Entry 5WO6 (X-ray diffraction, 3.31 A resolution); this record covers chain A.

# Chain A
Name: Transient receptor potential cation channel subfamily V member 6
From: Rattus norvegicus
UniProtKB: Q9R186 (TRPV6_RAT); residues 1-668 here correspond to UniProt positions 41-708 (UniProt number = residue number + 40)
Sequence (668 residues; row label = number of the first residue in the row):
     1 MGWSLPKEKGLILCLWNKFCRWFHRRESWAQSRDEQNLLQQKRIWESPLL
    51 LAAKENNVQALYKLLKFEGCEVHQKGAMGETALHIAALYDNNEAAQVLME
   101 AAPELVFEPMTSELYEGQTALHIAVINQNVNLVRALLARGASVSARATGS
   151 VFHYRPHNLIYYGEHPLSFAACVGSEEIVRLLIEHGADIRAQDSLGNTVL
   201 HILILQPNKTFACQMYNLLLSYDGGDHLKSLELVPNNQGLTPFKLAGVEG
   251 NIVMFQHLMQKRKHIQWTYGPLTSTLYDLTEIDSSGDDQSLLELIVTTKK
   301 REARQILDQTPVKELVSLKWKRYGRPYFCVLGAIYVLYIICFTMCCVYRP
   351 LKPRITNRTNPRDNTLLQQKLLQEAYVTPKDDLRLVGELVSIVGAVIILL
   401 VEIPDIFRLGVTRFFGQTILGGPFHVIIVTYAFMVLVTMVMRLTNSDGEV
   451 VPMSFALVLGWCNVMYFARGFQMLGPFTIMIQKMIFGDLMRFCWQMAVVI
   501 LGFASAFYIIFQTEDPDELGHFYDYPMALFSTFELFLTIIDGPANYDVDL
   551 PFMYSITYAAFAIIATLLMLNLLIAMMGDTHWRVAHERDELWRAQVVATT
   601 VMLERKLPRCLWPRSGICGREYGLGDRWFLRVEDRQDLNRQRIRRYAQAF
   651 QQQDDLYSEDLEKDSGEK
Not modelled in the structure: 1-27, 409-416, 638-668
Construct notes: engineered mutation Tyr-62 (Ile102 in Q9R186), Asn-92 (Leu132 in Q9R186), Gln-96 (Met136 in Q9R186), Gln-495 (Leu535 in Q9R186)
Curated features (UniProtKB/Swiss-Prot):
  - region: Glu-93 to Ala-95, Val-97 to Pro-103 (Interaction with calmodulin), Val-597 to Val-601 (Interaction with S100A10), Ala-649 to Glu-667 (Interaction with calmodulin)
  - motif: Ile-540 to Ala-544 (Selectivity filter)
  - binding site (Ca(2+)): Asp-541
  - modified residue (Phosphotyrosine): Tyr-161, Tyr-162
  - glycosylation: Asn-357 (N-linked (GlcNAc...) asparagine)
Small-molecule neighbours: D-desthiobiotin (DTB; 6-(5-methyl-2-oxo-imidazolidin-4-yl)-hexanoic acid): Arg-33, Gln-40, Leu-88, Met-110, Tyr-115, Gln-118, Val-151, Phe-152, Asn-158, Leu-159
From the paper describing this entry:
  - conformationally variable residues (side-chain flip): Gln-495

# In short
Ligands of chain A: D-desthiobiotin. From UniProt: Ca2+-binding residue Asp-541. The paper reports
conformational variability at Gln-495.
Chain A is Transient receptor potential cation channel subfamily V member 6 (Rattus norvegicus); the
structure, Crystal Structure of Transient Receptor Potential (TRP) channel TRPV6cryst, was determined by X-ray
diffraction together with 5WOA, 5WO7, 5WO8 and 5WO9 from the same study.
